PDB entry 7DCS | X-ray diffraction, 2.40 A resolution | chains B and H of the 5 polymer chains in the assembly

[Chain B]
Protein: Heat shock factor protein 1
From: Homo sapiens
UniProtKB: Q00613 (HSF1_HUMAN); residue numbers follow UniProt; this construct covers 15-120
Amino-acid sequence (113 residues; each row starts with the number of its first residue):
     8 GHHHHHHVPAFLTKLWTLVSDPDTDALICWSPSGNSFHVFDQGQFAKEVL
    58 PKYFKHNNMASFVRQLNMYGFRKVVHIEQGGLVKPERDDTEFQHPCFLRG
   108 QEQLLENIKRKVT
Disordered / not traced: 8-13, 91-94, 120
Differences from the reference sequence: expression tag (8-14)
Swiss-Prot annotation at these positions:
  - modified residue (N6-acetyllysine): Lys-80, Lys-91, Lys-118
  - cross-link: Lys-91 (Glycyl lysine isopeptide (Lys-Gly) (interchain with G-Cter in SUMO2))
Ion coordination: Na+: Leu-25, Val-26, Asp-28, Thr-31, Asp-32, Ile-35
What the authors report for this chain:
  - binding site for the 23-nt DNA strand: Asn-74, Arg-117, Lys-118
  - conformationally variable residues (order/disorder transition): His-83 to Glu-98

[Chain H]
Molecule: 23-nt DNA strand
From: Homo sapiens
Sequence (23 nucleotides; each row starts with the number of its first residue; numbering starts at 0):
     0 ATCCGCGAATATTCTAGAACGCC

[Chain B / chain H interface]
Pairs across the interface - 12 pairs, chain B then chain H:
  Arg-71(B) with DA15(H), hydrogen bond to the base; DG16(H), hydrogen bond to the base
  Asn-74(B) with DT14(H), hydrogen bond to the phosphate; DA15(H), phosphate contact
  Arg-79(B) with DT14(H), hydrogen bond to the phosphate; DA15(H), salt bridge to the phosphate
  Lys-80(B) with DC13(H), salt bridge to the phosphate; DT14(H), hydrogen bond to the phosphate
  Val-82(B) with DC13(H), phosphate contact
  Gln-86(B) with DC13(H), phosphate contact
  Phe-99(B) with DT14(H), phosphate contact
  Lys-118(B) with DA15(H), salt bridge to the phosphate
Interface residues without a listed pair, chain B (9 interface residues in all): Val-70
Interface residues without a listed pair, chain H (5 interface residues in all): DA17

[Overview]
9 residues of chain B and 5 residues of chain H are in contact; the contacts include 5 hydrogen bonds and 3
salt bridges. Polar contacts include Arg-71(B)/DA15(H), Arg-71(B)/DG16(H) and Asn-74(B)/DT14(H). From the
paper: a binding site for the 23-nt DNA strand at Asn-74(B), Arg-117(B) and Lys-118(B); conformational
variability at His-83(B).
Here chain B is Heat shock factor protein 1 and chain H is a 23-nt DNA strand, both from Homo sapiens. Entry
7DCS (Crystal structure of HSF1 DNA-binding domain in complex with 3-site HSE DNA (23 bp)) was determined by
X-ray diffraction together with 7DCJ, 7DCT and 7DCU from the same study.
